Entry 9CU8 (X-ray diffraction, 1.96 A resolution); this record covers chains A and B.

Chain A:
Molecule: TNFR2_mb1
From: synthetic construct
Chain sequence (106 residues; each row starts with the number of its first residue):
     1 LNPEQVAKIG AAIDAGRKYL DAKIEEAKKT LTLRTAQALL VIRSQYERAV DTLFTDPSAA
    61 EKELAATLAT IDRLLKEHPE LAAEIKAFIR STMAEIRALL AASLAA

Chain B:
Molecule: Tumor necrosis factor receptor superfamily member 1B
From: Homo sapiens
Reference sequence: P20333 (TNR1B_HUMAN); residues 91-280 here correspond to UniProt positions 23-212 (UniProt number = residue number - 68)
Chain sequence (190 residues; row label = number of the first residue in the row):
    91 LPAQVAFTPY APEPGSTCRL REYYDQTAQM CCSKCSPGQH AKVFCTKTSD TVCDSCEDST
   151 YTQLWNWVPE CLSCGSRCSS DQVETQACTR EQNRICTCRP GWYCALSKQE GCRLCAPLRK
   211 CRPGFGVARP GTETSDVVCK PCAPGTFSNT TSSTDICRPH QICNVVAIPG NASMDAVCTS
   271 TSPTRSMAPG
Unresolved in the structure: 270-280
Disulfides: Cys108-Cys121, Cys122-Cys135, Cys125-Cys143, Cys146-Cys161, Cys164-Cys178, Cys168-Cys186, Cys188-Cys205, Cys194-Cys202, Cys211-Cys229, Cys232-Cys247, Cys253-Cys268

Interface between chain A and chain B:
Residue-residue contacts (43):
  Leu1(A) with Leu204(B), hydrophobic
  Val6(A) with Ala195(B); Leu196(B), hydrophobic
  Gly10(A) with Leu196(B)
  Ile13(A) with Arg203(B)
  Arg17(A) with Gln199(B), hydrogen bond
  Leu33(A) with Trp157(B), hydrophobic
  Arg34(A) with Asp115(B), salt bridge; Thr117(B); Phe134(B); Cys135(B), hydrogen bond (side chain-backbone); Trp157(B)
  Gln37(A) with Trp157(B), hydrogen bond (side chain-backbone); Val158(B); Pro159(B)
  Val41(A) with Glu160(B); Cys161(B); Leu162(B), hydrophobic
  Ser44(A) with Leu162(B); Ser163(B), hydrogen bond (side chain-backbone)
  Gln45(A) with Ser163(B), hydrogen bond
  Glu47(A) with Lys198(B); Arg203(B), salt bridge
  Arg48(A) with Ser149(B); Ser163(B); Cys164(B), hydrogen bond (side chain-backbone); Gly165(B); Ser166(B), hydrogen bond (backbone-side chain)
  Val50(A) with Arg203(B)
  Asp51(A) with Gly165(B); Ser166(B), hydrogen bond (side chain-backbone); Lys198(B), salt bridge; Arg203(B), salt bridge
  Thr52(A) with Ser166(B), hydrogen bond
  Phe54(A) with Leu196(B), hydrophobic; Arg203(B)
  Thr55(A) with Ser166(B), hydrogen bond; Arg167(B); Ser169(B); Gln172(B)
  Thr70(A) with Glu160(B)
  Arg73(A) with Glu160(B), salt bridge
  Leu74(A) with Glu160(B)
Other interface residues (no listed pair), chain A (25 interface residues in all): Ile9, Leu31, Ala38, Leu40
Other interface residues (no listed pair), chain B (26 interface residues in all): Gln116, Arg184

Summary:
25 residues of chain A and 26 residues of chain B are in contact; the contacts include 10 hydrogen bonds and 5
salt bridges. Polar pairs include Arg34(A)-Asp115(B), Glu47(A)-Arg203(B) and Asp51(A)-Lys198(B).
Here chain A is TNFR2_mb1 (synthetic construct) and chain B is Tumor necrosis factor receptor superfamily
member 1B (Homo sapiens). Entry 9CU8 (Crystal Structure of TNFR2 TNFR2_mb1 Complex) was determined by X-ray
diffraction.
